PDB entry 3I55 | X-ray diffraction, 3.11 A resolution | chains 0 and R of the 32 polymer chains in the assembly

[Chain 0]
Molecule: 23S ribosomal RNA
Source organism: Haloarcula marismortui ATCC 43049
Sequence (2923 nucleotides; each row starts with the number of its first residue):
     1 GUUGGCUACUAUGCCAGCUGGUGGAUUGCUCGGCUCAGGCGCUGAUGAAG
    51 GACGUGCCAAGCUGCGAUAAGCUGUGGGGAGCCGCACGGAGGCGAAGAAC
   101 CACAGAUUUCCGAAUGAGAAUCUCUCUAACAAUUGCUUCGCGCAAUGAGG
   151 AACCCCGAGAACUGAAACAUCUCAGUAUCGGGAGGAACAGAAAACGCAAC
   201 GUGAUGUCGUUAGUAACCGCGAGUGAACGCGAUACAGCCCAAACCGAAGC
   251 CCUCACGGGCAAUGUGGUGUCAGGGCUACCUCUCAUCAGCCGACCGUCUU
   301 CACGAAGUCUCUUGGAAUAGAGCGUGAUACAGGGUGACAACCCCGUACUG
   351 AAGACCAGUACGCUGUGCGGUAGUGCCAGAGUAGCGGGGGUUGGAUAUCC
   401 CUCGCGAAUAACGCAGGCAUCGACUGCGAAGGCUAAACACAACCUGAGAC
   451 CGAUAGUGAACAAGUAGUGUGAACGAACGCUGCAAAGUACCCUCAGAAGG
   501 GAGGCGAAAUAGAGCAUGAAAUCAGUUGGCGAUCGAGCGACAGGGCAUAC
   551 AAGGUCCCUUGACGAAUGACCGAGACGCGAGUCUCCAGUAAGACUCACGG
   601 GAAGCCGAUGUUCUGUCGUACGUUUUGAAAAACGAGCCAGGGAGUGUGUC
   651 UGUAUGGCAAGUCUAACCGGAGUAUCCGGGGAGGCACAGGGAAACCGACA
   701 UGGCCGCAGGGCUUUGCCCGAGGGCCGCCGUCUUCAAGGGCGGGGAGCCA
   751 UGUGGACACGACCCGAAUCCGGACGAUCUACGCAUGGACAAGAUGAAGCG
   801 UGCCGAAAGGCACGUGGAAGUCUGUUAGAGUUGGUGUCCUACAAUACCCU
   851 CUCGUGAUCUAUGUGUAGGGGUGAAAGGCCCAUCGAGUCCGGCAACAGCU
   901 GGUUCCAAUCGAAACAUGUCGAAGCAUGACCUCCGCCGAGGUAGUCUGUG
   951 AGGUAGAGCGACCGAUUGGUGUGUCCGCCUCCGAGAGGAGUCGGCACACC
  1001 UGUCAAACUCCAAACUUACAGACGCUGUUUGACGCGGGGAUUCCGGUGCG
  1051 CGGGGUAAGCCUGUGUACCAGGAGGGGAACAACCCAGAGAUAGGUUAAGG
  1101 UCCCCAAGUGUGGAUUAAGUGUAAUCCUCUGAAGGUGGUCUCGAGCCCUA
  1151 GACAGCCGGGAGGUGAGCUUAGAAGCAGCUACCCUCUAAGAAAAGCGUAA
  1201 CAGCUUACCGGCCGAGGUUUGAGGCGCCCAAAAUGAUCGGGACUCAAAUC
  1251 CACCACCGAGACCUGUCCGUACCACUCAUACUGGUAAUCGAGUAGAUUGG
  1301 CGCUCUAAUUGGAUGGAAGCAGGGGCGAGAGCUCCUGUGGACCGAUUAGU
  1351 GACGAAAAUCCUGGCCAUAGUAGCAGCGAUAGUCGGGUGAGAACCCCGAC
  1401 GGCCUAAUGGAUAAGGGUUCCUCAGCACUGCUGAUCAGCUGAGGGUUAGC
  1451 CGGUCCUAAGUCUCACCGCAACUCGACUGAGACGAAAUGGGAAACAGGUU
  1501 AAUAUUCCUGUGCCAUCAUGCAGUGAAAGUUGACGCCCUGGGGUCGAUCA
  1551 CGCCGGGCAUUCGCCCGGUCGAACCGUCCAACUCCGUGGAAGCCGUAAUG
  1601 GCAGGAAGCGGACGAACGGCGGCAUAGGGAAACGUGAUUCAACCUGGGGC
  1651 CCAUGAAAAGACGAGCAUGAUGUCCGUACCGAGAACCGACACAGGUGUCC
  1701 AUGGCGGCGAAAGCCAAGGCCUGUCGGGAGCAACCAACGUUAGGGAAUUC
  1751 GGCAAGUUAGUCCCGUACCUUCGGAAGAAGGGAUGCCUGCUCCGGAACGG
  1801 AGCAGGUCGCAGUGACUCGGAAGCUCGGACUGUCUAGUAACAACAUAGGU
  1851 GACCGCAAAUCCGCAAGGACUCGUACGGUCACUGAAUCCUGCCCAGUGCA
  1901 GGUAUCUGAACACCUCGUACAAGAGGACGAAGGACCUGUCAACGGCGGGG
  1951 GUAACUAUGACCCUCUUAAGGUAGCGUAGUACCUUGCCGCAUCAGUAGCG
  2001 GCUUGCAUGAAUGGAUUAACCAGAGCUUCACUGUCCCAACGUUGGGCCCG
  2051 GUGAACUGUACAUUCCAGUGCGGAGUCUGGAGACACCCAGGGGGAAGCGA
  2101 AGACCCUAUGGAGCUUUACUGCAGGCUGUCGCUGAGACGUGGUCGCCGAU
  2151 GUGCAGCAUAGGUAGGAGUCGUUACAGAGGUACCCGCGCUAGCGGGCCAC
  2201 CCAGACAACAGUGAAAUACUACCCGUCGGUGACUGCGACUCUCACUCCGG
  2251 GAGGAGGACACCGAUAGCCGGGCAGUUUGACUGGGGCGGUACGCGCUCGA
  2301 AAAGAUAUCGAGCGCGCCCUAUGGUCAUCUCAGCCGGGACAGAGACCCGG
  2351 CGAAGAGUGCAAGAGCAAAAGAUGACUUGACAGUGUUCUUCCCAACGAGG
  2401 AACGCUGACGCGAAAGCGUGGUCUAGCGAACCAAUUAGCCUGCUUGAUGC
  2451 GGGCAAUUGAUGACAGAAAAGCUACCCUAGGGAUAACAGAGUCGUCACUC
  2501 GCAAGAGCACAUAUCGACCGAGUGGCUUGCUACCUCGAUGUCGGUUCCCU
  2551 CCAUCCUGCCCGUGCAGAAGCGGGCAAGGGUGAGGUUGUUCGCCUAUUAA
  2601 AGGAGGUCGUGAGCUGGGUUUAGACCGUCGUGAGACAGGUCGGCUGCUAU
  2651 CUACUGGGUGUGUAAUGGUGUCUGACAAGAACGACCGUAUAGUACGAGAG
  2701 GAACUACGGUUGGUGGCCACUGGUGUACCGGUUGUUCGAGAGAGCACGUG
  2751 CCGGGUAGCCACGCCACACGGGGUAAGAGCUGAACGCAUCUAAGCUCGAA
  2801 ACCCACUUGGAAAAGAGACACCGCCGAGGUCCCGCGUACAAGACGCGGUC
  2851 GAUAGACUCGGGGUGUGCGCGUCGAGGUAACGAGACGUUAAGCCCACGAG
  2901 CACUAACAGACCAAAGCCAUCAU
Not modelled in the structure: 1-9, 126-127, 715, 971-998, 1560, 1952-1963, 2137-2236, 2339-2343, 2665-2666, 2915-2923
Modified positions: 1MA (6-hydro-1-methyladenosine-5'-monophosphate) at position 628, OMU (o2'-methyluridine 5'-monophosphate) at position 2587, OMG (o2'-methylguanosine-5'-monophosphate) at position 2588, UR3 (3-methyluridine-5'-monophoshate) at position 2619, PSU (pseudouridine-5'-monophosphate) at position 2621
Metal / ion sites: Mg2+ site 1 near G28 (its only coordinating residue here); Na+ site 1: C40, G41; Na+ site 2 near G56 (its only coordinating residue here); Sr2+ site 1 near A86 (its only coordinating residue here); Na+ site 3 near U108 (its only coordinating residue here); Mg2+ site 2 near U115 (its only coordinating residue here); Na+ site 4 near C141 (its only coordinating residue here); Na+ site 5 near U146 (its only coordinating residue here); Mg2+ site 3: C162, U163, U2276; Na+ site 6: A165, A166; Mg2+ site 4 near A166 (its only coordinating residue here); Mg2+ site 5: A167, C168; 67 more Mg2+ sites not listed; 43 more Na+ sites not listed; 37 more Sr2+ sites not listed
Ligand contacts: Mycalamide A (MYL): A2430, C2431, C2432, A2433, G2459, A2460

[Chain R]
Protein: 50S ribosomal protein L22P
Source organism: Haloarcula marismortui
UniProt: P10970 (RL22_HALMA); residues 0-154 here correspond to UniProt positions 1-155 (UniProt number = residue number + 1)
Sequence (155 residues; each row starts with the number of its first residue; numbering starts at 0):
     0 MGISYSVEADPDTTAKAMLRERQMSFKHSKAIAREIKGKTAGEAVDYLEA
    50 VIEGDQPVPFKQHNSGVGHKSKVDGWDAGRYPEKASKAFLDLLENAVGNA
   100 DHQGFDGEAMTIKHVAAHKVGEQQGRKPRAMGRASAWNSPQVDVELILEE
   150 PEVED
Not modelled in the structure: 0, 151-154
Metal / ion sites: Sr2+ near Gln61 (its only coordinating residue here); Mg2+: Gly65 (shared with C2048(0), A2089(0) of chain 0); Na+ site 1: Val72, Trp75 (shared with G2660(0) of chain 0); Na+ site 2 near Val72 (its only coordinating residue here)

[Interface between chain 0 and chain R]
Pairs across the interface - 127 pairs, chain 0 then chain R:
  A11(0) with Lys60(R), hydrogen bond to the phosphate; Gly74(R), sugar contact; Trp75(R), sugar contact
  U12(0) with Lys60(R), salt bridge to the phosphate; Trp75(R), sugar contact
  G13(0) with Gln61(R), phosphate contact
  U19(0) with Ser5(R), hydrogen bond to the sugar
  G20(0) with Ile2(R), sugar contact; Ser3(R), hydrogen bond to the sugar; Ser5(R), sugar contact; His117(R), base contact
  G21(0) with Gly1(R), phosphate contact; Ile2(R), sugar contact; Ser3(R), hydrogen bond to the phosphate
  U22(0) with Gly1(R), hydrogen bond to the phosphate; Val119(R), sugar contact
  C492(0) with His101(R), hydrogen bond to the sugar
  C494(0) with Glu93(R), sugar contact
  G499(0) with Arg19(R), phosphate contact; Asn94(R), hydrogen bond to the base
  G500(0) with Tyr4(R), phosphate contact; Ala16(R), sugar contact; Met17(R), hydrogen bond to the sugar; Arg19(R), salt bridge to the phosphate; Asn94(R), hydrogen bond to the sugar; Asn98(R), base contact
  G501(0) with Tyr4(R), hydrogen bond to the phosphate; Lys15(R), sugar contact; Met17(R), phosphate contact; Asn98(R), sugar contact; Gln102(R), hydrogen bond to the sugar
  U510(0) with Ser3(R), base contact
  C523(0) with Phe25(R), sugar contact; Lys29(R), phosphate contact
  A524(0) with Phe25(R), sugar contact; Lys29(R), salt bridge to the phosphate; Gln61(R), phosphate contact; Ala115(R), sugar contact; Ala116(R), hydrogen bond to the sugar; His117(R), base contact
  G525(0) with Arg33(R), salt bridge to the phosphate; Lys36(R), hydrogen bond to the phosphate; His113(R), hydrogen bond to the sugar; Ala115(R), sugar contact
  U526(0) with Lys36(R), salt bridge to the phosphate
  U840(0) with Arg128(R), base contact; Ala129(R), phosphate contact; Arg132(R), hydrogen bond to the sugar
  A841(0) with Arg128(R), salt bridge to the phosphate; Ala129(R), hydrogen bond to the phosphate; Met130(R), base contact
  A843(0) with Arg128(R), phosphate contact; Ala129(R), phosphate contact
  A844(0) with Ala129(R), phosphate contact; Met130(R), hydrogen bond to the phosphate; Gly131(R), phosphate contact
  A1369(0) with Lys26(R), hydrogen bond to the sugar; Ser64(R), hydrogen bond to the phosphate
  G1370(0) with Ser24(R), hydrogen bond to the base; Lys26(R), salt bridge to the phosphate; His27(R), base contact; His62(R), salt bridge to the phosphate; Asn63(R), phosphate contact; Ser64(R), hydrogen bond to the phosphate; Arg79(R), sugar contact; Pro139(R), base contact
  U1371(0) with Arg79(R), salt bridge to the phosphate
  A1372(0) with Trp136(R), base contact
  G1373(0) with Trp136(R), base contact
  C1428(0) with Gln22(R), phosphate contact; Gln122(R), phosphate contact
  C1431(0) with Lys126(R), hydrogen bond to the base
  A1689(0) with Pro127(R), base contact; Arg128(R), hydrogen bond to the base; Gly131(R), base contact; Arg132(R), hydrogen bond to the base; Ala133(R), base contact
  C1690(0) with Pro127(R), base contact
  C2048(0) with Gly65(R), phosphate contact; Lys69(R), hydrogen bond to the phosphate
  C2049(0) with Lys69(R), salt bridge to the phosphate; Arg79(R), salt bridge to the phosphate; Tyr80(R), phosphate contact
  G2050(0) with Arg79(R), salt bridge to the phosphate; Tyr80(R), hydrogen bond to the phosphate; Pro81(R), phosphate contact; Glu82(R), hydrogen bond to the sugar
  G2051(0) with His27(R), phosphate contact; Pro81(R), phosphate contact; Glu82(R), phosphate contact; Lys83(R), hydrogen bond to the phosphate
  U2052(0) with Lys83(R), salt bridge to the phosphate
  G2053(0) with Trp136(R), sugar contact; Asn137(R), phosphate contact; Ser138(R), hydrogen bond to the phosphate
  A2054(0) with Arg128(R), hydrogen bond to the base; Ser134(R), hydrogen bond to the sugar; Ala135(R), hydrogen bond to the sugar; Trp136(R), sugar contact; Asn137(R), hydrogen bond to the phosphate
  A2055(0) with Arg132(R), hydrogen bond to the sugar; Ser134(R), sugar contact; Ala135(R), phosphate contact
  C2086(0) with Trp75(R), sugar contact
  C2087(0) with His68(R), hydrogen bond to the sugar; Asp76(R), sugar contact
  C2088(0) with Asn63(R), phosphate contact; Ser64(R), phosphate contact; Gly65(R), hydrogen bond to the phosphate; Val66(R), sugar contact; His68(R), sugar contact
  A2089(0) with Gly65(R), phosphate contact
  U2648(0) with Arg128(R), hydrogen bond to the base
  G2657(0) with His68(R), base contact
  G2658(0) with His68(R), hydrogen bond to the sugar; Asp76(R), hydrogen bond to the base
  U2659(0) with Trp75(R), hydrogen bond to the sugar; Asp76(R), hydrogen bond to the sugar
  G2660(0) with Gly74(R), hydrogen bond to the phosphate; Trp75(R), phosphate contact
  C2831(0) with Lys71(R), phosphate contact
  C2832(0) with Lys71(R), salt bridge to the phosphate
  A2841(0) with Gly67(R), sugar contact; His68(R), hydrogen bond to the sugar
  G2842(0) with His68(R), sugar contact; Ser70(R), phosphate contact
  A2843(0) with Ser70(R), phosphate contact
Interface residues without a listed pair, chain 0 (58 interface residues in all): U493, A502, C1366, U1368, U1429, C2056
Interface residues without a listed pair, chain R (67 interface residues in all): Val6, Asp73, Gly78, Ala84, Lys118

[In short]
58 residues of chain 0 and 67 residues of chain R are in contact; the contacts include 43 hydrogen bonds and
14 salt bridges. Among the polar pairs are G499(0)-Asn94(R), G1370(0)-Ser24(R) and C1431(0)-Lys126(R). Bound
to chain 0: Mycalamide A.
Here chain 0 is 23S ribosomal RNA (Haloarcula marismortui ATCC 43049) and chain R is 50S ribosomal protein
L22P (Haloarcula marismortui). Entry 3I55 (Co-crystal structure of Mycalamide A Bound to the Large Ribosomal
Subunit) was determined by X-ray diffraction, deposited together with 3I56.
